PDB entry 6GYP | electron microscopy, 3.60 A resolution | chains A and E of the 5 polymer chains in the assembly

[Chain A]
Name: Centromere DNA-binding protein complex CBF3 subunit C
Source organism: Saccharomyces cerevisiae S288C
Reference sequence: P35203 (CBF3C_YEAST); residues 1-478 here = UniProt positions 1-478
Sequence (478 residues; row label = number of the first residue in the row):
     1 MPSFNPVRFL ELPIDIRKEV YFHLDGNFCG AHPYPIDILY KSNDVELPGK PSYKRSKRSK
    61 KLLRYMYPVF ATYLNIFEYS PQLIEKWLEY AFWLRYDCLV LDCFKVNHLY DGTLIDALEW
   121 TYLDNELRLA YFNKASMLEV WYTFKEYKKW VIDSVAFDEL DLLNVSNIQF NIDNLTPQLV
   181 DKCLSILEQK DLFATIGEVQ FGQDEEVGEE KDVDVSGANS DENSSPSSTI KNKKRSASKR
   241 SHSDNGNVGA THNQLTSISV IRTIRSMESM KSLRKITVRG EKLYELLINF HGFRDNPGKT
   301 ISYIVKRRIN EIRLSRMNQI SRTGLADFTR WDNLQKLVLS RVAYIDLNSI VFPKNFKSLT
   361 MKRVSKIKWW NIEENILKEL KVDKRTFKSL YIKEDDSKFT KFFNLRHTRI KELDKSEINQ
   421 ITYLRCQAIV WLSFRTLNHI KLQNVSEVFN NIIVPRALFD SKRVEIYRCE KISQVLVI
Unresolved in the structure: 1-2, 50-54, 205-252

[Chain E]
Name: Centromere DNA-binding protein complex CBF3 subunit A
Source organism: Saccharomyces cerevisiae S288C
Reference sequence: P32504 (CBF3A_YEAST); residue numbers follow UniProt; this construct covers 1-956
Sequence (956 residues; numbered 1 to 956; the number before each row is that of its first residue):
     1 MRSSILFLLK LMKIMDVQQQ QEAMSSEDRF QELVDSLKPR TAHQYKTYYT KYIQWCQLNQ
    61 IIPTPEDNSV NSVPYKDLPI SAELIHWFLL DTLITDDKPG EKREETEDLD EEEENSFKIA
   121 TLKKIIGSLN FLSKLCKVHE NPNANIDTKY LESVTKLHTH WIDSQKAITT NETNNTNTQV
   181 LCPPLLKVSL NLWNPETNHL SEKFFKTCSE KLRFLVDFQL RSYLNLSFEE RSKIRFGSLK
   241 LGKRDRDAII YHKVTHSAEK KDTPGHHQLL ALLPQDCPFI CPQTTLAAYL YLRFYGIPSV
   301 SKGDGFPNLN ADENGSLLQD IPILRGKSLT TYPREETFSN YYTTVFRYCH LPYKRREYFN
   361 KCNLVYPTWD EDTFRTFFNE ENHGNWLEQP EAFAFPDKIP FDFKKIMNFK SPYTSYSTNA
   421 KKDPFPPPKD LLVQIFPEID EYKRHDYEGL SQNSRDFLDL MEVLRERFLS NLPWIYKFFP
   481 NHDIFQDPIF GNSDFQSYFN DKTIHSKGSP ILSFDILPGF NKIYKNKTNF YSLLIERPSQ
   541 LTFASSHNPD THPTQKQESE GPLQMSQLDT TQLNELLKQQ SFEYVQFQTL SNFQILLSVF
   601 NKIFEKLEMK KSSRGYILHQ LNLFKITLDE RIKKSKIDDA DKFIRDNQPI KKEENIVNED
   661 GPNTSRRTKR PKQIRLLSIA DSSDESSTED SNVFKKDGES IEDGAYGENE DENDSEMQEQ
   721 LKSMINELIN SKISTFLRDQ MDQFELKINA LLDKILEEKV TRIIEQKLGS HTGKFSTLKR
   781 PQLYMTEEHN VGFDMEVPKK LRTSGKYAET VKDNDDHQAM STTASPSPEQ DQEAKSYTDE
   841 QEFMLDKSID SIEGIILEWF TPNAKYANQC VHSMNKSGNK SWRANCEALY KERKSIVEFY
   901 IYLVNHESLD RYKAVDICEK LRDQNEGSFS RLAKFLRKWR HDHQNSFDGL LVYLSN
Unresolved in the structure: 1-26, 539-956

[How chain A and chain E interact]
Contacting residue pairs - 56 pairs, chain A then chain E:
  Tyr34(A) with His43(E)
  Ile36(A) with Val34(E); Pro39(E), hydrophobic; His43(E)
  Leu39(A) with Lys46(E); Tyr75(E), hydrogen bond (backbone-side chain)
  Tyr40(A) with Phe30(E); Val34(E), hydrophobic; Ala42(E); Phe131(E); His139(E), hydrogen bond (backbone-side chain)
  Lys41(A) with Glu27(E); Phe30(E)
  Ser42(A) with Tyr75(E); His139(E)
  Asn43(A) with Pro74(E)
  Asp44(A) with Ser72(E); Val73(E); Tyr75(E)
  Val45(A) with Asn71(E); Ser72(E); Val73(E), hydrogen bond (backbone-backbone); Tyr75(E)
  Leu47(A) with Thr50(E); Ile53(E), hydrophobic; Gln57(E); Asn71(E); Val73(E), hydrophobic
  Pro48(A) with Thr50(E); Gln54(E)
  Gly49(A) with Ser69(E); Val70(E); Asn71(E)
  Ile76(A) with Arg40(E); His43(E); Gln44(E); Thr47(E), hydrogen bond (backbone-side chain)
  Phe77(A) with His43(E)
  Glu78(A) with Thr47(E)
  Tyr79(A) with His43(E), hydrogen bond; Lys46(E); Thr47(E); Thr50(E)
  Lys134(A) with Pro39(E)
  Ala135(A) with His43(E)
  Ser136(A) with Arg40(E)
  Asp173(A) with Lys38(E), salt bridge
  Asn174(A) with Arg40(E), hydrogen bond (backbone-side chain)
  Asp204(A) with Lys38(E), salt bridge
  Arg279(A) with Lys38(E)
  Arg316(A) with Asp35(E); Leu37(E), hydrogen bond (side chain-backbone); Lys38(E)
  Arg341(A) with Asp35(E), salt bridge; Leu37(E)
  Arg363(A) with Asp35(E), salt bridge
Other interface residues (no listed pair), chain A (31 interface residues in all): Pro33, Thr72, Tyr73, Asn75, Asn444
Other interface residues (no listed pair), chain E (30 interface residues in all): Gln31, Leu33, Tyr49, Leu135
The authors on this interface:
  - specific contacts: Ile76(A)-Arg40(E)

[In short]
The interface between chain A and chain E involves 31 residues on one side and 30 on the other, with 7
hydrogen bonds and 4 salt bridges. Among the polar pairs are Asp173(A)-Lys38(E), Asp204(A)-Lys38(E) and
Arg341(A)-Asp35(E). The paper describes a contact between Ile76(A) and Arg40(E).
Chain A is Centromere DNA-binding protein complex CBF3 subunit C and chain E is Centromere DNA-binding protein
complex CBF3 subunit A, both from Saccharomyces cerevisiae S288C; the structure, Cryo-EM structure of the
CBF3-core-Ndc10-DBD complex of the budding yeast kinetochore, was determined by electron microscopy, deposited
together with 6GYS and 6GYU.
